1E34 - chain B; structure by X-ray diffraction, 1.80 A resolution.

Chain B:
Protein: Elastase
Source organism: Sus scrofa
Notes: EC 3.4.21.36
Reference sequence: P00772 (EL1_PIG); the construct lacks a stretch of the UniProt sequence and is renumbered around it, so the offset changes along the chain: 16-36 = UniProt 27-47; 37-65 = UniProt 51-79; 66-99 = UniProt 81-114; 100-145 = UniProt 117-162; 5 more segments
Amino-acid sequence (240 residues; numbered 16 to 245 plus 11 insertion-coded residues; 1 number in that range is skipped by the numbering (no residue carries it; nothing is unmodelled there); the number before each row is that of its first residue; a row labelled like 36A-36C holds insertion residues (36A, then the next letters in order)):
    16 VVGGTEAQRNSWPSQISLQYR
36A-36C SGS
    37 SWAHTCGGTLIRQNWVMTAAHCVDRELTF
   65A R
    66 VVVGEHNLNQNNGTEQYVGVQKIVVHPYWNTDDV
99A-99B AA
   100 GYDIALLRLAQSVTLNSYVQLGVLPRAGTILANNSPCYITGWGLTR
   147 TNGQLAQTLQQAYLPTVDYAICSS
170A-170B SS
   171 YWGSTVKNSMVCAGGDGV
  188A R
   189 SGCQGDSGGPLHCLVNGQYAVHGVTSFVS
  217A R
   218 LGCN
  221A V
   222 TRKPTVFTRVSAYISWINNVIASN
Disulfide bonds: Cys42-Cys58, Cys136-Cys201, Cys168-Cys182, Cys191-Cys220
Glycans and other covalent adducts: compound TPX linked to Ser195
Differences from the reference sequence: conflict Asn77 (Asp92 in P00772)
Ion coordination: Ca2+: Glu70, Asn72, Gln75, Asn77, Glu80
Residues lining bound ligands: TPX ((2S,3S)-3-formyl-2-({[(4-methylphenyl)sulfonyl]amino}methyl)pentanoic acid): Thr41, Cys42, His57, Arg61, Gly190, Cys191, Gln192, Gly193, Asp194, Thr213, Ser214, Phe215, Val216

Overview:
Covalently linked compound TPX: at Ser195. Glu70, Asn72, Gln75, Asn77 and Glu80 coordinate Ca2+.
Chain B is Elastase (Sus scrofa); the structure, Porcine pancreatic elastase complexed with (3S, 4S)N-para-
toluenesulphonyl-3-ethyl-4-(carboxylic acid) pyrrolidin-2-one soaked in ph 9 buffer for ..., was determined by
X-ray diffraction, deposited together with 1E35, 1E36, 1E37 and 1E38.
